9H0J - chains A and B; structure by X-ray diffraction, 1.96 A resolution.

== Chain A ==
Name: Abscisic acid receptor PYL1
Source organism: Citrus sinensis
UniProt: A0A067E666 (A0A067E666_CITSI); residues 1-209 here = UniProt positions 1-209
Amino-acid sequence (209 residues; row label = number of the first residue in the row):
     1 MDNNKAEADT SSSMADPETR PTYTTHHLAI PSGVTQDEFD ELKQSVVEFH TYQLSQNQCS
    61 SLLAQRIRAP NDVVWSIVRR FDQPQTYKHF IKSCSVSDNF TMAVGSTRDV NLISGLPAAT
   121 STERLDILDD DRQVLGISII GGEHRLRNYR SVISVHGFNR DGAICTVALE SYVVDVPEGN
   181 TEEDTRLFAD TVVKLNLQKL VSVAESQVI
Not modelled in the structure: 1-20, 208-209
Sequence notes: conflict Asp2 (Asn in A0A067E666); engineered mutation Leu112 (Val in A0A067E666), Leu135 (Thr in A0A067E666), Ile137 (Phe in A0A067E666), Ile153 (Thr in A0A067E666), Ala168 (Val in A0A067E666)
Ligand contacts: A1IRN (N-[(4-cyano-3-cyclopropyl-phenyl)methyl]-4-methyl-benzenesulfonamide): Lys88, Phe90, Ile91, Arg108, Val110, Leu112, Leu116, Ala118, Ser121, Glu123, Ile137, Ile139, His144, Leu146, Tyr149, Phe188, Ala189, Val192, Val193, Asn196

== Chain B ==
Name: Protein phosphatase 2C 16
Source organism: Arabidopsis thaliana
Notes: EC 3.1.3.16
UniProt: Q9CAJ0 (P2C16_ARATH); numbering as in UniProt (aligned over 180-511)
Amino-acid sequence (332 residues; row label = number of the first residue in the row):
   180 SVYELDCIPL WGVVSIQGNR SEMEDAFAVS PHFLKLPIKM LMGDHEGMSP SLTHLTGHFF
   240 GVYDGHGGHK VADYCRDRLH FALAEEIERI KDELCKRNTG EGRQVQWDKV FTSCFLTVDG
   300 EIEGKIGRAV VGSSDKVLEA VASETVGSTA VVALVCSSHI VVSNCGDSRA VLFRGKEAMP
   360 LSVDHKPDRE DEYARIENAG GKVIQWQGAR VFGVLAMSRS IGDRYLKPYV IPEPEVTFMP
   420 RSREDECLIL ASDGLWDVMN NQEVCEIARR RILMWHKKNG APPLAERGKG IDPACQAAAD
   480 YLSMLALQKG SKDNISIIVI DLKAQRKFKT RT
Not modelled in the structure: 180-185, 222-230, 274-280, 309-313, 507-511
Sequence notes: conflict Val192 (Thr in Q9CAJ0)
Swiss-Prot annotation at these positions:
  - binding site (Mn(2+)): Asp243, Gly244, Asp432, Asp492
  - site: Trp385 (Lock)
  - mutagenesis: Gly246 (G246D: Reduced phosphatase activity, impaired affinity for PYR/PYL/RCAR receptors, and insensitivity to ABA)
Bound ions: Mn2+ site 1: Asp243, Gly244; Mn2+ site 2: Asp243, Asp432, Asp492; Mn2+ site 3: Asp298, Glu302, Gly401

== Chain A / chain B interface ==
Residue-residue contacts (34):
  His89(A) with Glu323(B), salt bridge
  Phe90(A) with Thr324(B); Tyr404(B), hydrophobic
  Lys92(A) with Ser200(B), hydrogen bond; Glu201(B), salt bridge
  Ile113(A) with Gly246(B); Thr324(B)
  Ser114(A) with Glu203(B), hydrogen bond; His245(B); Gly246(B), hydrogen bond (side chain-backbone); Gly247(B)
  Gly115(A) with Arg389(B), hydrogen bond (backbone-side chain); Val393(B)
  Leu116(A) with Arg389(B); Val393(B), hydrophobic
  Pro117(A) with Trp385(B); Gln386(B); Arg389(B); Gly392(B); Val393(B)
  Arg145(A) with Trp385(B)
  Leu146(A) with Trp385(B), hydrophobic
  Pro177(A) with Trp385(B), hydrophobic
  Asn180(A) with Gln384(B), hydrogen bond (side chain-backbone); Trp385(B)
  Asp184(A) with Ile383(B)
  Thr185(A) with Trp385(B)
  Leu187(A) with Lys381(B); Ile383(B), hydrophobic
  Phe188(A) with Trp385(B), hydrophobic; Phe391(B); Gly392(B)
  Thr191(A) with Phe391(B)
  Leu195(A) with Tyr404(B), hydrophobic
Also at the interface, not in a pair above, chain A (19 interface residues in all): Val192
Also at the interface, not in a pair above, chain B (19 interface residues in all): Ser322

== Overview ==
Chain A and chain B each contribute 19 residues to their interface, with 5 hydrogen bonds and 2 salt bridges.
Polar contacts include His89(A)-Glu323(B), Lys92(A)-Glu201(B) and Lys92(A)-Ser200(B). Bound to chain A:
compound A1IRN. UniProt lists 4 Mn2+-binding residues and one mutagenesis site on chain B.
Chain A is Abscisic acid receptor PYL1 (Citrus sinensis) and chain B is Protein phosphatase 2C 16 (Arabidopsis
thaliana); the structure, X-RAY CRYSTAL STRUCTURE OF THE CsPYL1 5M (V112L, T135L, F137I, T153I,
V168A)-iCB-HAB1 TERNARY COMPLEX, was determined by X-ray diffraction (same publication as 9H0H and 9H0I).
